7UAI - chains C and D of the 6 polymer chains in the assembly; structure by electron microscopy, 2.80 A resolution.

Chain C (and D):
Name: Meprin A subunit alpha
Source organism: Homo sapiens
Notes: EC 3.4.24.18; chain D of this document is another copy of the same molecule, construct and numbering; everything in this record applies to it too
Reference sequence: Q16819 (MEP1A_HUMAN); residue numbers follow UniProt; this construct covers 22-600
Chain sequence (587 residues; row label = number of the first residue in the row):
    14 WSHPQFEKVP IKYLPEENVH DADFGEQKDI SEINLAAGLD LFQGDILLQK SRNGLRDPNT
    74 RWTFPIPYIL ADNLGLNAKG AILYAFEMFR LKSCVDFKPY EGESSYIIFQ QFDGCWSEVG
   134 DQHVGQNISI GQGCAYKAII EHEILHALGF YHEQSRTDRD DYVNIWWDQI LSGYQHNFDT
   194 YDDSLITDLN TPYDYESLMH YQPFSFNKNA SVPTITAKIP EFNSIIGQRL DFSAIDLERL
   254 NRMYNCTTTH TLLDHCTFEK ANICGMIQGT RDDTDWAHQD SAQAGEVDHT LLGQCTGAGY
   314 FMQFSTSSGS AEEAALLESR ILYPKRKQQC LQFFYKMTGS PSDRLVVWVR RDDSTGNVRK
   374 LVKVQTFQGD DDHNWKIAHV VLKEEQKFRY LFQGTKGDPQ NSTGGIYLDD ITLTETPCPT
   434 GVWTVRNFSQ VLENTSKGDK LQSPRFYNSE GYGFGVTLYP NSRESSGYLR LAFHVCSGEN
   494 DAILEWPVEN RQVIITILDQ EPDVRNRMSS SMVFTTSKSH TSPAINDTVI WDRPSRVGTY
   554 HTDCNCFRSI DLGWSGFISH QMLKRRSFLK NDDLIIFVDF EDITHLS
Disordered / not traced: 14-65, 296-298, 537-539 (chain D: 14-65)
Disulfide bonds: Cys107-Cys259, Cys128-Cys147, Cys269-Cys277, Cys343-Cys431, Cys557-Cys559
Covalent attachments: N-acetylglucosamine (NAG) linked to Asn140, Asn222, Asn440; glycan linked to Asn414
Sequence notes: expression tag (14-21)
Bound ions: Zn2+: His155, His159, His165; Ca2+ site 1: Thr270, Glu272, Thr303, Tyr313, Asp422; Ca2+ site 2: Gly282, Asp285, Thr287, Asp288
From the paper describing this entry:
  - mutagenesis - C308A: unchanged catalytic activity on large substrates

How chain C and chain D interact:
Contacting residue pairs - 50 pairs, chain C then chain D:
  Arg284(C) - Ala495(D)
  Arg284(C) - Ile496(D)
  Arg284(C) - Glu498(D)
  Asp285(C) - Ala495(D)
  Glu325(C) - Ala495(D)
  Ala327(C) - Ala495(D)  hydrophobic
  Leu329(C) - Ile496(D)  hydrophobic
  Arg357(C) - Glu492(D)  hydrogen bond (side chain-backbone)
  Trp361(C) - Glu463(D)
  Trp361(C) - Asn493(D)
  Trp361(C) - Ile496(D)
  Asp366(C) - His598(D)
  Ser367(C) - His598(D)
  Thr368(C) - His598(D)
  Arg372(C) - Glu498(D)  salt bridge
  Arg372(C) - Arg504(D)
  Arg372(C) - Asp595(D)  salt bridge
  Arg372(C) - Thr597(D)
  Leu374(C) - Ser462(D)
  Leu374(C) - Glu463(D)
  Leu374(C) - Ile496(D)  hydrophobic
  Leu374(C) - Leu497(D)  hydrophobic
  Val375(C) - Ser462(D)
  Lys376(C) - Glu492(D)  salt bridge
  Lys376(C) - Asn493(D)
  Gln406(C) - Glu492(D)
  Gln406(C) - Ile496(D)
  Ser462(C) - Leu374(D)
  Glu463(C) - Trp361(D)
  Glu463(C) - Leu374(D)
  Glu492(C) - Arg357(D)  hydrogen bond (backbone-side chain)
  Glu492(C) - Lys376(D)  salt bridge
  Glu492(C) - Gln406(D)
  Asn493(C) - Trp361(D)
  Asn493(C) - Lys376(D)
  Ala495(C) - Arg284(D)
  Ala495(C) - Asp285(D)
  Ala495(C) - Glu325(D)
  Ala495(C) - Ala327(D)  hydrophobic
  Ile496(C) - Leu329(D)  hydrophobic
  Ile496(C) - Trp361(D)
  Ile496(C) - Gln406(D)
  Leu497(C) - Leu374(D)  hydrophobic
  Glu498(C) - Arg284(D)
  Glu498(C) - Arg372(D)  salt bridge
  Arg504(C) - Arg372(D)
  Asp595(C) - Arg372(D)  salt bridge
  Thr597(C) - Arg372(D)  hydrogen bond
  His598(C) - Asp366(D)
  His598(C) - Thr368(D)
Also at the interface, not in a pair above, chain C (30 interface residues in all): Asp286, Lys373, Gly464
Also at the interface, not in a pair above, chain D (29 interface residues in all): Asp286, Val375, Gly464, Arg546

Summary:
30 residues of chain C face 29 of chain D across their interface, with 3 hydrogen bonds and 6 salt bridges.
Among the polar pairs are Arg372(C)-Glu498(D), Arg372(C)-Asp595(D) and Lys376(C)-Glu492(D). Covalently linked
N-acetylglucosamine: at Asn140(C), Asn222(C) and Asn440(C). The paper reports that C308A of chain C leaves
catalytic activity on large substrates unchanged.
Both chains are Meprin A subunit alpha (Homo sapiens). Entry 7UAI (Meprin alpha helix in complex with
fetuin-B) was determined by electron microscopy (same publication as 7UAB, 7UAC, 7UAE and 7UAF).
